PDB entry 1P3P | X-ray diffraction, 2.70 A resolution | chains I and G of the 10 polymer chains in the assembly

# Chain I
Molecule: Palindromic 146bp Human Alpha-Satellite DNA fragment
From: Homo sapiens
Sequence (146 nucleotides; numbered 1 to 146; the number before each row is that of its first residue):
     1 ATCAATATCC ACCTGCAGAT TCTACCAAAA GTGTATTTGG AAACTGCTCC ATCAAAAGGC
    61 ATGTTCAGCG GAATTCCGCT GAACATGCCT TTTGATGGAG CAGTTTCCAA ATACACTTTT
   121 GGTAGAATCT GCAGGTGGAT ATTGAT

# Chain G
Protein: Histone H2A
From: Xenopus laevis
Reference sequence: Q7ZT66 (Q7ZT66_9ZZZZ); residues 1001-1129 here correspond to UniProt positions 2-130 (UniProt number = residue number - 999)
Amino-acid sequence (129 residues; each row starts with the number of its first residue):
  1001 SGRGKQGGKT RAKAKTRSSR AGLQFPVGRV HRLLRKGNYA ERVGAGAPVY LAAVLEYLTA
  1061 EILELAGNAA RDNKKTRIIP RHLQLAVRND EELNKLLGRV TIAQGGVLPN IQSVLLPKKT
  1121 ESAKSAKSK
Disordered / not traced: 1001-1011, 1120-1129
Construct notes: conflict Ala1014 (Ser15 in Q7ZT66), Gly1067 (Trp68 in Q7ZT66), Asn1068 (Glu69 in Q7ZT66), 21 further conflict positions vs the reference (Q7ZT66) not listed

# Interface between chain I and chain G
Contacting residue pairs (15; chain I residue first):
  DA111(I) - Arg1042(G)  hydrogen bond to the sugar
  DA111(I) - Gly1044(G)  phosphate contact
  DA111(I) - Ala1045(G)  hydrogen bond to the phosphate
  DT112(I) - Arg1035(G)  salt bridge to the phosphate
  DT112(I) - Arg1042(G)  phosphate contact
  DT112(I) - Val1043(G)  hydrogen bond to the phosphate
  DT119(I) - Ala1012(G)  phosphate contact
  DG121(I) - Arg1029(G)  hydrogen bond to the phosphate
  DG122(I) - Arg1029(G)  salt bridge to the phosphate
  DG131(I) - Thr1076(G)  sugar contact
  DG131(I) - Arg1077(G)  hydrogen bond to the sugar
  DC132(I) - Lys1075(G)  phosphate contact
  DC132(I) - Thr1076(G)  hydrogen bond to the phosphate
  DC132(I) - Arg1077(G)  hydrogen bond to the phosphate
  DA133(I) - Lys1075(G)  salt bridge to the phosphate
Also at the interface, not in a pair above, chain I (9 interface residues in all): DT120
Also at the interface, not in a pair above, chain G (13 interface residues in all): Thr1016, Glu1041, Lys1074

# Overview
Chain I and chain G form an interface of 9 and 13 residues respectively, with 7 hydrogen bonds and 3 salt
bridges. Among the polar pairs are DA111(I)-Arg1042(G), DG131(I)-Arg1077(G) and DA111(I)-Ala1045(G).
Here chain I is Palindromic 146bp Human Alpha-Satellite DNA fragment (Homo sapiens) and chain G is Histone H2A
(Xenopus laevis). Entry 1P3P (Crystallographic Studies of Nucleosome Core Particles containing Histone 'Sin'
Mutants) was determined by X-ray diffraction (same publication as 1P34, 1P3A, 1P3B, 1P3F, 1P3G, 1P3I and 4
further entries).
